PDB entry 4FDT | X-ray diffraction, 1.93 A resolution | chain A

[Chain A]
Protein: Putative multiple inositol polyphosphate histidine phosphatase 1
Source organism: Bacteroides thetaiotaomicron
UniProt: Q89YI8 (Q89YI8_BACTN); residues 21-425 here = UniProt positions 21-425
Amino-acid sequence (426 residues; each row starts with the number of its first residue; numbering starts at 0):
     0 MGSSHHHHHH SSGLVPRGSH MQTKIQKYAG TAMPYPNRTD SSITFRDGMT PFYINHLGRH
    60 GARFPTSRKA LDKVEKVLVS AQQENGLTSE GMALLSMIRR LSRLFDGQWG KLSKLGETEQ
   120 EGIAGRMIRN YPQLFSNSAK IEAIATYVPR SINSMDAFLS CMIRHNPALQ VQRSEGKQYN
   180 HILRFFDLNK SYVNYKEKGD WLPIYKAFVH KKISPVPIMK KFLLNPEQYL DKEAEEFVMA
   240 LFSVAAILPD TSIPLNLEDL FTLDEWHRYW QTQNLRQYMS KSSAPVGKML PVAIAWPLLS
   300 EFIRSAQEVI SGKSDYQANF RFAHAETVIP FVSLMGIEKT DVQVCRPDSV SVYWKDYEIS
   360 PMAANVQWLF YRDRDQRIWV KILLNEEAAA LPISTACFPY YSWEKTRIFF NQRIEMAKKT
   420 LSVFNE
Disordered / not traced: 0-19, 39-45, 425
Sequence notes: expression tag (0-20)
Reported in the primary citation:
  - binding site for phosphate ion: H59
  - catalytic residues: H59 (proposed by the authors, not directly observed)
  - mutagenesis - A31Y (2.5-fold): decreased catalytic activity

[Overview]
The paper reports the catalytic residue H59; A31Y reduces catalytic activity.
Chain A is Putative multiple inositol polyphosphate histidine phosphatase 1 (Bacteroides thetaiotaomicron);
the structure, Crystal Structure of a Multiple Inositol Polyphosphate Phosphatase, was determined by X-ray
diffraction together with 4FDU from the same study.
